PDB entry 8HXZ | electron microscopy, 3.40 A resolution | chains A and I of the 11 polymer chains in the assembly

Chain A:
Name: Histone H3
Organism: Xenopus laevis
UniProtKB: A0A310TTQ1 (A0A310TTQ1_XENLA); residues 1-135 here correspond to UniProt positions 2-136 (UniProt number = residue number + 1)
Amino-acid sequence (135 residues; numbered 1 to 135; the number before each row is that of its first residue):
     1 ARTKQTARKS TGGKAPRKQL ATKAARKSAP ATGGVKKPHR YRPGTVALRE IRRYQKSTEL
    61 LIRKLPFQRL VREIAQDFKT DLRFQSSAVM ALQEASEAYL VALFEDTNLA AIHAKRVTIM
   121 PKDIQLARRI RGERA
Disordered / not traced: 1-32, 135
Differences from the reference sequence: engineered mutation Ala110 (Cys111 in A0A310TTQ1)
Modified positions: Lys36 (2-{[(2R)-2-amino-2-carboxyethyl]sulfanyl}-N,N,N-trimethylethanaminium; ML3)

Chain I:
Molecule: 352-nt DNA strand
Sequence (352 nucleotides; each row starts with the number of its first residue; numbers below 1 keep their minus sign (DG-8 is residue -8)):
    -8 GAATTCGATA TCGAGAATCC CGGTGCCGAG GCCGCTCAAT TGGTCGTAGA CAGCTCTAGC
    52 ACCGCTTAAA CGCACGTACG CGCTGTCCCC CGCGTTTTAA CCGCCAAGGG GATTACTCCC
   112 TAGTCTCCAG GCACGTGTCA GATATATACA TCCTGTGCAT GTATTGAAAG TACTGCCAGT
   172 TCTAGACTGG AGAATCCCGG TGCCGAGGCC GCTCAATTGG TCGTAGACAG CTCTAGCACC
   232 GCTTAAACGC ACGTACGCGC TGTCCCCCGC GTTTTAACCG CCAAGGGGAT TACTCCCTAG
   292 TCTCCAGGCA CGTGTCAGAT ATATACATCC TGTGCATGTA TTGAACAGCG AT
Disordered / not traced: -8 to -7, 158-343

How chain A and chain I interact:
Residue-residue contacts (23):
  Lys37(A) - DT145(I)  salt bridge to the phosphate
  Lys37(A) - DG146(I)  salt bridge to the phosphate
  Arg40(A) - DC66(I)  base contact
  Tyr41(A) - DC143(I)  phosphate contact
  Tyr41(A) - DC144(I)  sugar contact
  Arg42(A) - DT68(I)  sugar contact
  Arg42(A) - DA69(I)  salt bridge to the phosphate
  Arg42(A) - DC144(I)  hydrogen bond to the phosphate
  Arg42(A) - DT145(I)  phosphate contact
  Thr45(A) - DC143(I)  phosphate contact
  Thr45(A) - DC144(I)  hydrogen bond to the phosphate
  Arg72(A) - DC51(I)  salt bridge to the phosphate
  Arg83(A) - DC51(I)  phosphate contact
  Phe84(A) - DG50(I)  sugar contact
  Phe84(A) - DC51(I)  hydrogen bond to the phosphate
  Gln85(A) - DG50(I)  phosphate contact
  Ser86(A) - DG50(I)  hydrogen bond to the phosphate
  Arg116(A) - DG71(I)  phosphate contact
  Arg116(A) - DC72(I)  phosphate contact
  Val117(A) - DC70(I)  phosphate contact
  Val117(A) - DG71(I)  hydrogen bond to the phosphate
  Thr118(A) - DC70(I)  phosphate contact
  Thr118(A) - DG71(I)  hydrogen bond to the phosphate
Also at the interface, not in a pair above, chain A (18 interface residues in all): His39, Pro43, Arg63, Gln68, Ser87
Also at the interface, not in a pair above, chain I (15 interface residues in all): DA60, DA61, DA65

In short:
The interface between chain A and chain I involves 18 residues on one side and 15 on the other; the contacts
include 6 hydrogen bonds and 4 salt bridges. Polar contacts include Arg42(A)-DC144(I), Thr45(A)-DC144(I) and
Phe84(A)-DC51(I).
Chain A is Histone H3 (Xenopus laevis) and chain I is a 352-nt DNA strand; the structure, Cryo-EM structure of
Eaf3 CHD in complex with nucleosome, was determined by electron microscopy, deposited together with 8HXX,
8HXY, 8HY0 and 8JHO.
